Entry 2FQX (X-ray diffraction, 1.70 A resolution); this record covers chain A.

# Chain A
Name: Membrane lipoprotein tmpC
Organism: Treponema pallidum
UniProt: P29724 (TMPC_TREPA); residues 16-333 here correspond to UniProt positions 36-353 (UniProt number = residue number + 20)
Sequence (318 residues; each row starts with the number of its first residue):
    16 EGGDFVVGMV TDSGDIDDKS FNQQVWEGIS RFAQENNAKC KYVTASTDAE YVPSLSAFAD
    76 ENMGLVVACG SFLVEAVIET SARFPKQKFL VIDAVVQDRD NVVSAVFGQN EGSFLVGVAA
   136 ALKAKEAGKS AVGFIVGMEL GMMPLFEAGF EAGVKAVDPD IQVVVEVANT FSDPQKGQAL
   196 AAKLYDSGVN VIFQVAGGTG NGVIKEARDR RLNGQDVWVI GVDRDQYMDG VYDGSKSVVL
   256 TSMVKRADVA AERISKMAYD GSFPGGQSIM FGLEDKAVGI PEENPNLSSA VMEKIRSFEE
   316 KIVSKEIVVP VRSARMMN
Disordered / not traced: 16-17
Residues lining bound ligands: guanosine (GMP): D27, S28, D33, F36, N37, C84, G85, F87, D108, M158, F161, F186, V210, A211, G212, V237, D238, K260
Curated features (UniProtKB/Swiss-Prot):
  - binding site (adenosine): D27, S28, F36, D108, F186, G212, D238, K260
  - binding site (guanosine): D27, N37, D108, F186, G212, D238, K260
  - binding site (inosine): D27, N37, D108, G212, D238, K260

# In short
Ligands of chain A: guanosine. UniProt lists 8 adenosine-binding residues, 7 guanosine-binding residues and 6
inosine-binding residues.
Chain A is Membrane lipoprotein tmpC (Treponema pallidum); the structure, PnrA from Treponema pallidum
complexed with guanosine, was determined by X-ray diffraction together with 2FQY from the same study.
